3LZ1 - chains D and I of the 10 polymer chains in the assembly; structure by X-ray diffraction, 2.50 A resolution.

== Chain D ==
Protein: Histone H2B 1.1
Organism: Xenopus laevis
UniProtKB: P02281 (H2B11_XENLA); residues -2 to 122 here correspond to UniProt positions 2-126 (UniProt number = residue number + 4)
Amino-acid sequence (125 residues; row label = number of the first residue in the row; numbers below 1 keep their minus sign (Pro-2 is residue -2)):
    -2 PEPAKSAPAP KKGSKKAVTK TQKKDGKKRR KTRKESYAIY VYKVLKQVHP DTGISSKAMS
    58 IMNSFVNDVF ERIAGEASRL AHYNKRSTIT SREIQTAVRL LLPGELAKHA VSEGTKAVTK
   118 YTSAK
Not modelled in the structure: -2 to 27
Curated features (UniProtKB/Swiss-Prot):
  - modified residue: Lys2 (N6-acetyllysine), Lys9 (N6-acetyllysine), Ser11 (Phosphoserine), Lys12 (N6-acetyllysine), Lys17 (N6-acetyllysine)
  - glycosylation: Ser109 (O-linked (GlcNAc) serine)
  - cross-link: Lys117 (Glycyl lysine isopeptide (Lys-Gly) (interchain with G-Cter in ubiquitin))

== Chain I ==
Molecule: 145-nt DNA strand
Sequence (145 nucleotides; each row starts with the number of its first residue; numbers below 1 keep their minus sign (DA-72 is residue -72)):
   -72 ATCGATGTAT ATATCTGACA CGTGCCTGGA GACTAGGGAG TAATCCCCTT GGCGGTTAAA
   -12 ACGCGGGGGA CAGCGCGTAC GTGCGTTTAA GCGGTGCTAG AGCTGTCTAC GACCAATTGA
    48 GCGGCCTCGG CACCGGGATT CTGAT
Metal / ion sites: Mn2+ site 1 near DA-72 (its only coordinating residue here); Mn2+ site 2 near DA-34 (its only coordinating residue here); Mn2+ site 3 near DG27 (its only coordinating residue here)

== Interface between chain D and chain I ==
Contacting residue pairs - 17 pairs, chain D then chain I:
  Thr29(D) - DG29(I)  phosphate contact
  Thr29(D) - DC30(I)  hydrogen bond to the phosphate
  Arg30(D) - DT-46(I)  hydrogen bond to the phosphate
  Arg30(D) - DG-45(I)  salt bridge to the phosphate
  Glu32(D) - DG-45(I)  sugar contact
  Tyr39(D) - DA-53(I)  hydrogen bond to the phosphate
  Gly50(D) - DA-53(I)  phosphate contact
  Ile51(D) - DC-54(I)  sugar contact
  Ile51(D) - DA-53(I)  phosphate contact
  Ser52(D) - DC-54(I)  phosphate contact
  Ser53(D) - DC-54(I)  hydrogen bond to the phosphate
  Arg83(D) - DA-34(I)  hydrogen bond to the phosphate
  Arg83(D) - DG-33(I)  salt bridge to the phosphate
  Ser84(D) - DG-35(I)  sugar contact
  Ser84(D) - DA-34(I)  hydrogen bond to the phosphate
  Thr85(D) - DG-35(I)  hydrogen bond to the phosphate
  Thr85(D) - DA-34(I)  hydrogen bond to the phosphate

== In short ==
The interface between chain D and chain I involves 11 residues on one side and 9 on the other; the contacts
include 8 hydrogen bonds and 2 salt bridges. Polar contacts include Thr29(D)-DC30(I), Arg30(D)-DT-46(I) and
Tyr39(D)-DA-53(I).
Here chain D is Histone H2B 1.1 (Xenopus laevis) and chain I is a 145-nt DNA strand. Entry 3LZ1 (Crystal
Structure of Nucleosome Core Particle Composed of the Widom 601 DNA Sequence (orientation 2)) was determined
by X-ray diffraction, deposited together with 3LZ0.
